PDB entry 4JO7 | X-ray diffraction, 1.75 A resolution | chains B and D of the 4 polymer chains in the assembly

[Chain B (and D)]
Molecule: Nucleoporin p54
Source organism: Homo sapiens
Notes: chain D of this document is another copy of the same molecule, construct and numbering; everything in this record applies to it too
UniProt: Q7Z3B4 (NUP54_HUMAN); residue numbers follow UniProt; this construct covers 453-491
Sequence (40 residues; each row starts with the number of its first residue):
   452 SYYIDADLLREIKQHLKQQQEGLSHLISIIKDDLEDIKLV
Differences from the reference sequence: expression tag (452)
Curated features (UniProtKB/Swiss-Prot):
  - natural variant: Q471 (deletion: In DYT37; uncertain significance), E472 (E472K: In DYT37; uncertain significance), L474 (L474F: In DYT37; uncertain significance)

[How chain B and chain D interact]
Pairs across the interface (32; chain B residue first):
  L460(B) with L490(D), hydrophobic; V491(D), hydrophobic
  I463(B) with L490(D), hydrophobic
  K464(B) with L490(D); V491(D), hydrogen bond (side chain-backbone)
  K468(B) with E486(D), hydrogen bond (side chain-backbone)
  Q471(B) with L485(D), hydrogen bond (side chain-backbone); I488(D), hydrogen bond (side chain-backbone)
  L474(B) with L485(D), hydrophobic
  S475(B) with K482(D); L485(D); E486(D), hydrogen bond
  I478(B) with I478(D); I481(D), hydrophobic; K482(D); L485(D), hydrophobic
  S479(B) with K482(D)
  I481(B) with I478(D), hydrophobic
  K482(B) with S475(D); I478(D); S479(D), hydrogen bond
  L485(B) with Q471(D), hydrogen bond (backbone-side chain); L474(D), hydrophobic; S475(D)
  E486(B) with K468(D), salt bridge
  I488(B) with Q471(D), hydrogen bond (backbone-side chain)
  L490(B) with L460(D), hydrophobic; I463(D), hydrophobic; K464(D); L467(D), hydrophobic
  V491(B) with L460(D), hydrophobic; K464(D), hydrogen bond (backbone-side chain)
Also at the interface, not in a pair above, chain B (17 interface residues in all): L467
Also at the interface, not in a pair above, chain D (18 interface residues in all): K489

[In short]
17 residues of chain B face 18 of chain D across their interface, with 9 hydrogen bonds and 1 salt bridge.
Polar pairs include E486(B)-K468(D), K464(B)-V491(D) and Q471(B)-L485(D).
Chain B and chain D are both Nucleoporin p54 (Homo sapiens); the structure, Crystal structure of the human
Nup49CCS2+3* Nup57CCS3* complex with 2:2 stoichiometry, was determined by X-ray diffraction together with
4JO9, 5CWS and 5CWW from the same study.
